PDB entry 7E28 | X-ray diffraction, 1.83 A resolution | chains A and B

[Chain A (and B)]
Name: Oxidoreductase
From: Exiguobacterium acetylicum
Notes: chain B of this document is another copy of the same molecule, construct and numbering; everything in this record applies to it too
UniProt: Q6BDS0 (Q6BDS0_9BACL); residues 2-249 here = UniProt positions 2-249
Sequence (255 residues; each row starts with the number of its first residue; numbers below 1 keep their minus sign (Met-5 is residue -5)):
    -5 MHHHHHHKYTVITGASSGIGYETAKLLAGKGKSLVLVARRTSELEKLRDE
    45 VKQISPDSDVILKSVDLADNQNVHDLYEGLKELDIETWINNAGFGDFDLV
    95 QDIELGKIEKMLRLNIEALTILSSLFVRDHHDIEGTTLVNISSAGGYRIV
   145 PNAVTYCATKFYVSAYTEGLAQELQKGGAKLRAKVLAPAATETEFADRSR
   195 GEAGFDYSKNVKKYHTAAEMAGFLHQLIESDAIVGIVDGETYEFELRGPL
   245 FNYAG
Unresolved in the structure: -5 to -1, 185-207, 233-234, 249 (chain B: -5 to 0, 185-207)
Sequence notes: initiating methionine (-5); expression tag (-4 to 1)

[Interface between chain A and chain B]
Contacting residue pairs - 81 pairs, chain A then chain B:
  Asn64(A) with Glu103(B)
  His68(A) with Leu99(B); Glu103(B), salt bridge
  Leu93(A) with Glu167(B)
  Val94(A) with Ser118(B); Val121(B), hydrophobic; Tyr160(B); Leu164(B), hydrophobic; Glu167(B), hydrogen bond (backbone-side chain)
  Gln95(A) with Val121(B); Arg122(B); His125(B)
  Leu99(A) with His68(B); Ile115(B), hydrophobic; Leu119(B), hydrophobic
  Glu103(A) with His68(B), salt bridge; Ile115(B)
  Leu106(A) with Glu111(B); Thr114(B); Tyr156(B)
  Arg107(A) with Asn64(B)
  Ile110(A) with Tyr156(B), hydrophobic
  Glu111(A) with Leu106(B); Arg107(B); Glu111(B)
  Thr114(A) with Ile102(B)
  Ile115(A) with Glu103(B)
  Leu119(A) with Leu99(B), hydrophobic
  Val121(A) with Val94(B), hydrophobic; Gln95(B)
  Arg122(A) with Gln95(B)
  His125(A) with Gln95(B)
  Tyr141(A) with Asn246(B)
  Arg142(A) with Asn246(B); Tyr247(B); Ala248(B)
  Ile143(A) with Ala159(B); Asn246(B), hydrogen bond (backbone-backbone); Tyr247(B), hydrophobic; Ala248(B), hydrogen bond (backbone-backbone)
  Pro145(A) with Tyr247(B); Ala248(B)
  Val148(A) with Tyr160(B); Gly163(B); Leu164(B); Glu167(B)
  Thr149(A) with Tyr156(B); Tyr160(B)
  Ala152(A) with Tyr156(B); Tyr160(B), hydrophobic
  Thr153(A) with Tyr156(B)
  Phe155(A) with Ala159(B), hydrophobic; Phe245(B), hydrophobic
  Tyr156(A) with Leu106(B); Ile110(B), hydrophobic; Thr149(B); Ala152(B); Thr153(B)
  Ala159(A) with Ile143(B); Phe155(B), hydrophobic
  Tyr160(A) with Val94(B); Val148(B); Thr149(B); Ala152(B), hydrophobic
  Gly163(A) with Val148(B)
  Leu164(A) with Val94(B), hydrophobic; Val148(B)
  Glu167(A) with Leu93(B); Val94(B), hydrogen bond (side chain-backbone); Val148(B)
  Phe245(A) with Phe155(B), hydrophobic; Phe245(B), hydrophobic
  Asn246(A) with Tyr141(B); Arg142(B); Ile143(B), hydrogen bond (backbone-backbone)
  Tyr247(A) with Arg142(B), hydrogen bond (backbone-side chain); Ile143(B); Pro145(B)
  Ala248(A) with Arg142(B); Ile143(B), hydrogen bond (backbone-backbone); Pro145(B)
Also at the interface, not in a pair above, chain A (40 interface residues in all): Ile102, Ser118, Asn146, Glu162
Also at the interface, not in a pair above, chain B (39 interface residues in all): Asn146

[In short]
The interface between chain A and chain B involves 40 residues on one side and 39 on the other; the contacts
include 7 hydrogen bonds and 2 salt bridges. Polar pairs include His68(A)-Glu103(B), Val94(A)-Glu167(B) and
Tyr247(A)-Arg142(B).
Both chains are Oxidoreductase (Exiguobacterium acetylicum). Entry 7E28 (Crystal structure of SDR family
NAD(P)-dependent oxidoreductase from Exiguobacterium) was determined by X-ray diffraction (same publication as
7E24 and 7E3X).
